2YFN - chain A; structure by X-ray diffraction, 1.45 A resolution.

[Chain A]
Name: Alpha-galactosidase-sucrose kinase agask
Source organism: Ruminococcus gnavus E1
Notes: EC 3.2.1.22
Chain sequence (720 residues; row label = number of the first residue in the row):
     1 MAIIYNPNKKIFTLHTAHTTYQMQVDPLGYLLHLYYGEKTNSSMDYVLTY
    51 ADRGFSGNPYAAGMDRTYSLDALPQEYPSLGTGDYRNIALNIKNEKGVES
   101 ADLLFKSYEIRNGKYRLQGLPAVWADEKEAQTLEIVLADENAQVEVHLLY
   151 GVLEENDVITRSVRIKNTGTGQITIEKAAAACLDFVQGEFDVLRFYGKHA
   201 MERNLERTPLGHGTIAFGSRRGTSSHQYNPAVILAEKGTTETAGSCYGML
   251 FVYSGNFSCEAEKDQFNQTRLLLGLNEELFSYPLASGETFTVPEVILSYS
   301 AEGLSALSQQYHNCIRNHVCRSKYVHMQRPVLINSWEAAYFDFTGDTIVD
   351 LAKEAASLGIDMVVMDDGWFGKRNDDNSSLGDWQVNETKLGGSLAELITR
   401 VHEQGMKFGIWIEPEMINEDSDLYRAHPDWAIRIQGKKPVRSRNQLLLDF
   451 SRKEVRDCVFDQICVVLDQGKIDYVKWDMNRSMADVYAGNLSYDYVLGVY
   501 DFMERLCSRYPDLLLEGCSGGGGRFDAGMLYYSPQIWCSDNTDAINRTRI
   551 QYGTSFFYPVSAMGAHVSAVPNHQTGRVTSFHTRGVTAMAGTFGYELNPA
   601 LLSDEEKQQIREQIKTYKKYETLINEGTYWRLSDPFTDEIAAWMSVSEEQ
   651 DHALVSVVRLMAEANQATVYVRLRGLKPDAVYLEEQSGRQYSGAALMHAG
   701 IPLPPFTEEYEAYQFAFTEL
Not modelled in the structure: 1
Ion coordination: Mg2+: Glu-176, Glu-277, Phe-280

[Overview]
The Mg2+ site is built by Glu-176, Glu-277 and Phe-280.
Chain A is Alpha-galactosidase-sucrose kinase agask (Ruminococcus gnavus E1); the structure, galactosidase
domain of alpha-galactosidase-sucrose kinase, AgaSK, was determined by X-ray diffraction, deposited together
with 2YFO.
